4EVG - chains A and C of the 3 polymer chains in the assembly; structure by X-ray diffraction, 1.70 A resolution.

== Chain A (and C) ==
Name: Macrophage migration inhibitory factor
Organism: Homo sapiens
Notes: EC 5.3.2.1, 5.3.3.12; chain C of this document is another copy of the same molecule, construct and numbering; everything in this record applies to it too
UniProt: P14174 (MIF_HUMAN); residues 1-114 here correspond to UniProt positions 2-115 (UniProt number = residue number + 1)
Chain sequence (114 residues; row label = number of the first residue in the row):
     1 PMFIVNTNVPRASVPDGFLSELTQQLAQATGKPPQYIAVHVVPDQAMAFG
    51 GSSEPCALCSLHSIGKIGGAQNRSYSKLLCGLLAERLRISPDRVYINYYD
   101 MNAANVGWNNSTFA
Sequence notes: engineered mutation Ala46 (Leu47 in P14174)
UniProt features mapped onto this chain:
  - active site: Pro1 (Proton acceptor)
  - binding site (substrate): Lys32, Ile64, Asn97
  - modified residue: Lys77 (N6-acetyllysine)
From the paper describing this entry:
  - mutagenesis - L46A (Tm 69 degC): decreased stability
  - mutagenesis - L46A: unchanged catalytic activity
  - conformationally variable residues (loop rearrangement): Pro10 to Val14

== Interface between chain A and chain C ==
Contacting residue pairs (57):
  Asn6(A) with His40(C)
  Gln45(A) with His40(C), hydrogen bond; Val42(C)
  Ala46(A) with Leu19(C); His40(C); Val41(C), hydrogen bond (backbone-backbone)
  Met47(A) with Leu19(C); Val39(C); His40(C)
  Ala48(A) with Ala38(C); Val39(C), hydrogen bond (backbone-backbone)
  Phe49(A) with Gln35(C); Ile37(C); Trp108(C)
  Gly50(A) with Pro34(C); Gln35(C); Ile37(C), hydrogen bond (backbone-backbone)
  Gly51(A) with Thr23(C)
  Leu58(A) with Ala38(C), hydrophobic; His40(C)
  Ile67(A) with Asn105(C)
  Asn72(A) with Ala104(C), hydrogen bond (side chain-backbone); Asn105(C), hydrogen bond; Thr112(C)
  Arg73(A) with Asn110(C); Ser111(C); Thr112(C)
  Ser76(A) with Gly107(C); Asn110(C); Ser111(C), hydrogen bond (side chain-backbone)
  Lys77(A) with Asn110(C), hydrogen bond (backbone-backbone)
  Cys80(A) with Asn110(C), hydrogen bond (side chain-backbone)
  Pro91(A) with Asn109(C), hydrogen bond (backbone-backbone); Asn110(C)
  Asp92(A) with Trp108(C), hydrogen bond (backbone-side chain); Asn109(C)
  Val94(A) with Gly107(C); Trp108(C)
  Tyr95(A) with Pro1(C); Met2(C), hydrophobic; Tyr36(C), hydrogen bond (side chain-backbone); Ala38(C), hydrophobic; Gly107(C); Trp108(C); Phe113(C), hydrophobic
  Ile96(A) with Asn105(C); Val106(C); Gly107(C), hydrogen bond (backbone-backbone)
  Asn97(A) with Met2(C); His62(C); Met101(C); Asn105(C); Val106(C)
  Tyr98(A) with Met101(C); Asn105(C), hydrogen bond (backbone-backbone); Gly107(C)
  Tyr99(A) with His62(C), hydrogen bond
Also at the interface, not in a pair above, chain A (26 interface residues in all): Gly69, Gly81, Arg93
Also at the interface, not in a pair above, chain C (26 interface residues in all): Ala114

== Overview ==
Chain A and chain C each contribute 26 residues to their interface, with 15 hydrogen bonds. Polar contacts
include Gln45(A)-His40(C), Asn72(A)-Ala104(C) and Asn72(A)-Asn105(C). From UniProt: active-site residue
Pro1(A) and 3 substrate-binding residues on chain A. From the paper: L46A of chain A reduces stability;
conformational variability at Pro10(A).
Both chains are Macrophage migration inhibitory factor (Homo sapiens). Entry 4EVG (Crystal Structure of MIF
L46A mutant) was determined by X-ray diffraction, deposited together with 4ETG and 4EUI.
